Entry 9GU0 (electron microscopy, 2.96 A resolution); this record covers chains E and L of the 11 polymer chains in the assembly.

== Chain E ==
Protein: Acetylcholine receptor subunit epsilon, Green fluorescent protein
From: Homo sapiens
Notes: engineered mutation(s): EGFP insertion between residues R344 and A345 in the M3-M4 intracellular loop
UniProt: chimeric construct of Q04844, P42212: residues 1-333 from Q04844 (ACHE_HUMAN) positions 21-364 (UniProt number = residue number + 20); residues 333-342 from P42212 positions 2-238 (offset varies); residues 342-473 from Q04844 (ACHE_HUMAN) positions 362-493 (UniProt number = residue number + 20)
Chain sequence (721 residues; row label = number of the first residue in the row; note: 67 numbers in that range are skipped by the numbering (no residue carries them; nothing is unmodelled there); a row labelled like 333A-333Z holds insertion residues (333A, then the next letters in order)):
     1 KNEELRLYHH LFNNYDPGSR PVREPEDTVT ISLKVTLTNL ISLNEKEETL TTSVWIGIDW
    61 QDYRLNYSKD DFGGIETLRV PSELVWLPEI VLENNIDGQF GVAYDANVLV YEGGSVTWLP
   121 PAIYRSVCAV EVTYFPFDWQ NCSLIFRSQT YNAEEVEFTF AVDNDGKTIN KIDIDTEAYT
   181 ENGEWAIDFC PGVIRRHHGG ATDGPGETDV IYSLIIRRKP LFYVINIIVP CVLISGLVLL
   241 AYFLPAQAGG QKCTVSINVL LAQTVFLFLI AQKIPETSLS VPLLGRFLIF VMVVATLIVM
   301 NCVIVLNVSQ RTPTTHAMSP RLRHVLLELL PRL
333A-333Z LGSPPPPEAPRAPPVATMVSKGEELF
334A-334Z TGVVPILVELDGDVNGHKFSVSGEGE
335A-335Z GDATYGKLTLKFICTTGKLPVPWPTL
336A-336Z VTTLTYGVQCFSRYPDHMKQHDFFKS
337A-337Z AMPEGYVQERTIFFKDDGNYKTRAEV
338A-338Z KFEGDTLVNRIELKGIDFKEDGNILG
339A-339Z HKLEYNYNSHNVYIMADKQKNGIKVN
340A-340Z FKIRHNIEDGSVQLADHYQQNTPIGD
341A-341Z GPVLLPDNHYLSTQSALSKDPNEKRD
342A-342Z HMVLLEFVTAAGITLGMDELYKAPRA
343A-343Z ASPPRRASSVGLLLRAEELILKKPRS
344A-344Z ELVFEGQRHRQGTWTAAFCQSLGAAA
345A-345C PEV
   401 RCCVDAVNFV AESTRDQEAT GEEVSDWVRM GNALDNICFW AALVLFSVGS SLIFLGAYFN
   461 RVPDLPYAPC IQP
Disordered / not traced: 333A-333Z, 334A-334Z, 335A-335Z, 336A-336Z, 337A-337Z, 338A-338Z, 339A-339Z, 340A-340Z, 341A-341Z, 342A-342Z, 343A-343Z, 344A-344Z, 345A-345C
Sequence notes: linker (333L-333S); conflict Leu-336D (Phe64 in P42212), Thr-336E (Ser65 in P42212), Leu-342O (His231 in P42212)
Cystine bridges: Cys-128/Cys-142, Cys-190/Cys-470
Covalently attached groups: N-acetylglucosamine (NAG) linked to Asn-66, Asn-141
Swiss-Prot annotation at these positions:
  - glycosylation (N-linked (GlcNAc...) asparagine): Asn-66, Asn-141
  - modified residue: Tyr-336F (Z: -2,3-didehydrotyrosine)
What the authors report for this chain:
  - contacts within the chain: Thr-133/Ser-280
  - mutagenesis - D163E/D173F, D173F, C190A, S280A: decreased expression

== Chain L ==
Protein: Acetylcholine receptor subunit alpha
From: Homo sapiens
UniProt: P02708 (ACHA_HUMAN); residues 1-437 here correspond to UniProt positions 21-457 (UniProt number = residue number + 20)
Chain sequence (437 residues; row label = number of the first residue in the row):
     1 SEHETRLVAK LFKDYSSVVR PVEDHRQVVE VTVGLQLIQL INVDEVNQIV TTNVRLKQQW
    61 VDYNLKWNPD DYGGVKKIHI PSEKIWRPDL VLYNNADGDF AIVKFTKVLL QYTGHITWTP
   121 PAIFKSYCEI IVTHFPFDEQ NCSMKLGTWT YDGSVVAINP ESDQPDLSNF MESGEWVIKE
   181 SRGWKHSVTY SCCPDTPYLD ITYHFVMQRL PLYFIVNVII PCLLFSFLTG LVFYLPTDSG
   241 EKMTLSISVL LSLTVFLLVI VELIPSTSSA VPLIGKYMLF TMVFVIASII ITVIVINTHH
   301 RSPSTHVMPN WVRKVFIDTI PNIMFFSTMK RPSREKQDKK IFTEDIDISD ISGKPGPPPM
   361 GFHSPLIKHP EVKSAIEGIK YIAETMKSDQ ESNNAAAEWK YVAMVMDHIL LGVFMLVCII
   421 GTLAVFAGRL IELNQQG
Disordered / not traced: 325-369, 435-437
Cystine bridges: Cys-128/Cys-142, Cys-192/Cys-193
Covalently attached groups: glycan linked to Asn-141
Swiss-Prot annotation at these positions:
  - glycosylation: Asn-141 (N-linked (GlcNAc...) asparagine)

== How chain E and chain L interact ==
Pairs across the interface - 70 pairs, chain E then chain L:
  Asp-16(E) / Thr-5(L)  hydrogen bond
  Gly-18(E) / Glu-4(L)
  Ser-19(E) / Ser-1(L)  hydrogen bond
  Ser-19(E) / Glu-4(L)
  Ser-19(E) / Thr-5(L)
  Val-22(E) / Ser-1(L)  hydrogen bond (backbone-backbone)
  Pro-25(E) / Val-75(L)  hydrophobic
  Tyr-63(E) / Ser-1(L)
  Arg-64(E) / Ser-1(L)  hydrogen bond
  Glu-89(E) / Lys-107(L)  salt bridge
  Glu-93(E) / Arg-55(L)  salt bridge
  Ile-96(E) / Ile-123(L)
  Phe-100(E) / Arg-55(L)
  Phe-100(E) / Pro-121(L)  hydrophobic
  Val-127(E) / Gln-39(L)
  Gln-149(E) / Lys-104(L)
  Gln-149(E) / Thr-106(L)
  Thr-150(E) / His-79(L)
  Tyr-151(E) / His-79(L)
  Glu-155(E) / His-79(L)  salt bridge
  Gly-250(E) / Glu-241(L)
  Gln-251(E) / Glu-241(L)
  Lys-252(E) / Glu-241(L)  hydrogen bond (backbone-side chain)
  Cys-253(E) / Leu-235(L)  hydrophobic
  Cys-253(E) / Glu-241(L)  hydrogen bond (backbone-side chain)
  Thr-254(E) / Glu-241(L)  hydrogen bond
  Thr-254(E) / Thr-244(L)
  Ile-257(E) / Thr-244(L)
  Ile-257(E) / Leu-245(L)  hydrophobic
  Ile-257(E) / Ser-248(L)
  Leu-260(E) / Phe-225(L)  hydrophobic
  Leu-260(E) / Leu-228(L)  hydrophobic
  Leu-261(E) / Ser-252(L)
  Thr-264(E) / Phe-225(L)
  Leu-267(E) / Pro-221(L)  hydrophobic
  Leu-267(E) / Phe-256(L)  hydrophobic
  Phe-268(E) / Val-259(L)  hydrophobic
  Phe-268(E) / Glu-262(L)
  Pro-275(E) / Tyr-213(L)
  Glu-276(E) / Glu-175(L)
  Glu-276(E) / Tyr-213(L)
  Thr-277(E) / Gly-174(L)
  Thr-277(E) / Glu-175(L)
  Thr-277(E) / Tyr-213(L)
  Ser-278(E) / Gly-174(L)  hydrogen bond (backbone-backbone)
  Ser-278(E) / Leu-210(L)  hydrogen bond (side chain-backbone)
  Ser-278(E) / Leu-212(L)
  Ser-278(E) / Tyr-213(L)  hydrogen bond (side chain-backbone)
  Leu-279(E) / Gly-174(L)
  Val-281(E) / Leu-212(L)  hydrophobic
  Val-281(E) / Val-216(L)  hydrophobic
  Ile-289(E) / Val-216(L)
  Met-292(E) / Leu-224(L)  hydrophobic
  Met-300(E) / Leu-231(L)  hydrophobic
  Val-303(E) / Leu-231(L)
  Val-303(E) / Leu-235(L)
  Leu-306(E) / Leu-235(L)  hydrophobic
  Leu-306(E) / Pro-236(L)
  Asn-307(E) / Tyr-234(L)  hydrogen bond (side chain-backbone)
  Asn-307(E) / Pro-236(L)
  Gln-310(E) / Pro-236(L)
  Gln-310(E) / Asp-238(L)
  Gln-310(E) / Ser-239(L)
  Arg-311(E) / Tyr-234(L)  hydrogen bond
  Thr-315(E) / Met-404(L)
  His-316(E) / Met-404(L)
  Cys-402(E) / Lys-380(L)
  Ala-406(E) / Ile-379(L)  hydrophobic
  Ala-406(E) / Ala-383(L)  hydrophobic
  Val-410(E) / Met-386(L)  hydrophobic
Also at the interface, not in a pair above, chain E (63 interface residues in all): Arg-20, Arg-23, Asn-94, Asn-95, Asp-97, Gly-98, Asn-258, Val-265, Ala-271, Ile-274, Ser-280, Val-293, Thr-296, Val-299, Thr-314, Val-407, Phe-409
Also at the interface, not in a pair above, chain L (55 interface residues in all): Ile-41, Asn-53, Gly-73, Met-171, Ser-173, Asn-217, Ile-220, Phe-227, Leu-251, Val-255, Leu-258, Ile-376, Ile-382, Tyr-401

== In short ==
The interface between chain E and chain L involves 63 residues on one side and 55 on the other, with 12
hydrogen bonds and 3 salt bridges. Polar contacts include Glu-89(E)/Lys-107(L), Glu-93(E)/Arg-55(L) and
Glu-155(E)/His-79(L). The paper reports that D163E/D173F, D173F and C190A of chain E, among others, reduce
expression; contacts within the chain involving Thr-133(E), Ser-280(E) and Cys-190(E) among others.
Here chain E is Acetylcholine receptor subunit epsilon, Green fluorescent protein and chain L is Acetylcholine
receptor subunit alpha, both from Homo sapiens. Entry 9GU0 (Human adult muscle nAChR in resting state in
detergent with alpha-bungarotoxin) was determined by electron microscopy (same publication as 9GU1, 9GU2 and
9GU3).
